PDB entry 6HR7 | X-ray diffraction, 2.40 A resolution | chains A and B

== Chain A (and B) ==
Molecule: HMG-CoA reductase
From: Methanothermococcus thermolithotrophicus DSM 2095
Notes: EC 1.1.1.34; chain B of this document is another copy of the same molecule, construct and numbering; everything in this record applies to it too
Sequence (427 residues; row label = number of the first residue in the row; numbers below 1 keep their minus sign (Met-20 is residue -20)):
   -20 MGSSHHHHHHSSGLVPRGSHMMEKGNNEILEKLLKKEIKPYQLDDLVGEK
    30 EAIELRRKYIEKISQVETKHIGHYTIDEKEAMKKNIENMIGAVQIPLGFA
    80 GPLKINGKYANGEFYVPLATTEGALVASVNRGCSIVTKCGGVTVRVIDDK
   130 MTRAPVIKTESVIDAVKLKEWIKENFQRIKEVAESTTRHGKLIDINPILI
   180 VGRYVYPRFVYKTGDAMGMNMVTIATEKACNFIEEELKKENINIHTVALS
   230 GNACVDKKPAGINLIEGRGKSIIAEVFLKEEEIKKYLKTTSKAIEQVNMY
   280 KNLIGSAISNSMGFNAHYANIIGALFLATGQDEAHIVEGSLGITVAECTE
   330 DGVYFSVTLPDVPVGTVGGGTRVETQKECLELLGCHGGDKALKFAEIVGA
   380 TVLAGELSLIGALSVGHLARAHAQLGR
Unresolved in the structure: -20 to 5, 402-406 (chain B: -20 to 5, 401-406)
Metal / ion sites: Na+ near Glu59 (its only coordinating residue here)
From the paper describing this entry:
  - catalytic residues: Glu101, Lys236 (proposed by the authors, not directly observed)
  - self-association interface (contacts with another copy of this molecule); pairs are residue here / residue on that copy: Glu101-Asp311
  - catalytic residues: His401 (by similarity / conservation)
  - conformationally variable residues (helix shift): Lys369 to His401

== Interface between chain A and chain B ==
Contacting residue pairs (249):
  Pro19(A) - Phe78(B)  hydrophobic
  Tyr38(A) - Tyr94(B)  hydrogen bond
  Ile39(A) - Phe78(B)  hydrophobic
  Ile39(A) - Tyr94(B)  hydrophobic
  Ile39(A) - Leu361(B)  hydrophobic
  Ile42(A) - Tyr94(B)  hydrophobic
  Ser43(A) - Leu361(B)
  Val45(A) - Glu360(B)
  Val45(A) - Leu361(B)  hydrophobic
  Thr47(A) - Glu357(B)
  Thr47(A) - Leu361(B)
  Lys48(A) - Glu357(B)  hydrogen bond (backbone-side chain)
  His49(A) - Thr54(B)  hydrogen bond
  His49(A) - Glu353(B)
  His49(A) - Thr354(B)
  His49(A) - Glu357(B)  hydrogen bond (backbone-side chain)
  Ile50(A) - Leu76(B)  hydrophobic
  Ile50(A) - Thr354(B)
  Ile50(A) - Glu357(B)  hydrogen bond (backbone-side chain)
  His52(A) - His52(B)
  His52(A) - Tyr53(B)
  His52(A) - Thr54(B)
  Tyr53(A) - Gln73(B)
  Thr54(A) - His49(B)  hydrogen bond
  Thr54(A) - His52(B)
  Thr54(A) - Gln73(B)  hydrogen bond
  Ile55(A) - Gln73(B)  hydrogen bond (backbone-side chain)
  Lys63(A) - Gly102(B)
  Asn64(A) - Thr99(B)
  Asn64(A) - Thr100(B)  hydrogen bond (side chain-backbone)
  Asn64(A) - Glu101(B)
  Asn64(A) - Gly102(B)
  Ile65(A) - Pro75(B)  hydrophobic
  Ile65(A) - Gly77(B)
  Ile65(A) - Leu97(B)
  Ile65(A) - Thr99(B)
  Ile65(A) - Val105(B)  hydrophobic
  Glu66(A) - Gly77(B)
  Glu66(A) - Gly102(B)
  Glu66(A) - Ala103(B)  hydrogen bond (side chain-backbone)
  Glu66(A) - Leu104(B)
  Glu66(A) - Val105(B)  hydrogen bond (side chain-backbone)
  Glu66(A) - Ala106(B)  hydrogen bond (side chain-backbone)
  Asn67(A) - Gly77(B)
  Asn67(A) - Phe78(B)  hydrogen bond (side chain-backbone)
  Asn67(A) - Asn109(B)
  Met68(A) - Leu76(B)
  Met68(A) - Gly77(B)
  Ile69(A) - Leu76(B)  hydrogen bond (backbone-backbone)
  Ile69(A) - Phe78(B)  hydrophobic
  Gly70(A) - Pro75(B)
  Gly70(A) - Leu76(B)  hydrogen bond (backbone-backbone)
  Ala71(A) - Ile74(B)
  Ala71(A) - Leu76(B)
  Ala71(A) - Thr354(B)
  Val72(A) - Val72(B)
  Val72(A) - Gln73(B)
  Val72(A) - Ile74(B)  hydrogen bond (backbone-backbone)
  Val72(A) - Leu306(B)
  Val72(A) - Ala307(B)
  Val72(A) - Thr354(B)
  Val72(A) - Gln355(B)
  Gln73(A) - Tyr53(B)
  Gln73(A) - Thr54(B)  hydrogen bond
  Gln73(A) - Ile55(B)  hydrogen bond (side chain-backbone)
  Gln73(A) - Val72(B)
  Gln73(A) - Val352(B)
  Gln73(A) - Thr354(B)  hydrogen bond (backbone-side chain)
  Gln73(A) - Gln355(B)  hydrogen bond (backbone-side chain)
  Ile74(A) - Ala71(B)
  Ile74(A) - Val72(B)  hydrogen bond (backbone-backbone)
  Ile74(A) - Ile74(B)  hydrophobic
  Ile74(A) - Gln355(B)
  Pro75(A) - Ile55(B)  hydrophobic
  Pro75(A) - Ile65(B)  hydrophobic
  Pro75(A) - Gly70(B)
  Leu76(A) - Ile50(B)  hydrophobic
  Leu76(A) - Met68(B)
  Leu76(A) - Ile69(B)  hydrogen bond (backbone-backbone)
  Leu76(A) - Gly70(B)  hydrogen bond (backbone-backbone)
  Leu76(A) - Ala71(B)
  Gly77(A) - Ile65(B)
  Gly77(A) - Glu66(B)
  Gly77(A) - Asn67(B)
  Phe78(A) - Pro19(B)  hydrophobic
  Phe78(A) - Ile39(B)  hydrophobic
  Phe78(A) - Asn67(B)  hydrogen bond (backbone-side chain)
  Phe78(A) - Ile69(B)  hydrophobic
  Tyr94(A) - Tyr38(B)  hydrogen bond
  Leu97(A) - Ile65(B)
  Ala98(A) - Glu312(B)
  Thr99(A) - Asn64(B)
  Thr99(A) - Ile65(B)
  Thr99(A) - Glu312(B)  hydrogen bond
  Thr100(A) - Asn64(B)  hydrogen bond (backbone-side chain)
  Thr100(A) - Glu312(B)  hydrogen bond
  Thr100(A) - Gly349(B)
  Thr100(A) - Gln355(B)
  Glu101(A) - Asn64(B)  hydrogen bond (backbone-backbone)
  Glu101(A) - Met198(B)
  Glu101(A) - Lys236(B)  salt bridge
  Glu101(A) - Asp311(B)
  Gly102(A) - Lys63(B)  hydrogen bond (backbone-backbone)
  Gly102(A) - Asn64(B)
  Gly102(A) - Glu66(B)
  Ala103(A) - Glu66(B)  hydrogen bond (backbone-side chain)
  Leu104(A) - Glu66(B)
  Val105(A) - Ile65(B)  hydrophobic
  Val105(A) - Glu66(B)  hydrogen bond (backbone-side chain)
  Ala106(A) - Glu66(B)  hydrogen bond (backbone-side chain)
  Asn109(A) - Asn67(B)  hydrogen bond
  Val135(A) - Tyr279(B)  hydrophobic
  Lys137(A) - Gln275(B)
  Lys137(A) - Tyr279(B)  hydrogen bond
  Leu178(A) - Ile287(B)  hydrophobic
  Val180(A) - Ile283(B)  hydrophobic
  Val180(A) - Ile287(B)  hydrophobic
  Tyr183(A) - Tyr279(B)  hydrogen bond
  Tyr185(A) - Tyr279(B)  hydrogen bond (side chain-backbone)
  Tyr185(A) - Ile283(B)
  Tyr185(A) - Gly284(B)
  Met198(A) - Glu101(B)
  His224(A) - His396(B)  hydrogen bond
  His224(A) - Arg399(B)
  His224(A) - Ala400(B)
  Thr225(A) - Arg399(B)  hydrogen bond (backbone-side chain)
  Val226(A) - Tyr279(B)  hydrophobic
  Val226(A) - Leu392(B)
  Val226(A) - His396(B)
  Val226(A) - Arg399(B)  hydrogen bond (backbone-side chain)
  Ser229(A) - Lys280(B)  hydrogen bond (backbone-side chain)
  Gly230(A) - Lys280(B)
  Gly230(A) - Gly284(B)
  Asn231(A) - Lys280(B)  hydrogen bond
  Asn231(A) - Asn281(B)  hydrogen bond
  Asn231(A) - Gly284(B)
  Asn231(A) - Ser285(B)  hydrogen bond
  Asn231(A) - Ser288(B)  hydrogen bond (backbone-side chain)
  Asn231(A) - Gly292(B)
  Asn231(A) - Asn294(B)  hydrogen bond (side chain-backbone)
  Ala232(A) - Ser288(B)
  Val234(A) - Ser288(B)
  Lys236(A) - Glu101(B)  salt bridge
  Lys236(A) - Ala298(B)
  Lys236(A) - Asn299(B)  hydrogen bond
  Lys237(A) - Ser290(B)
  Lys237(A) - Gly292(B)
  Lys237(A) - Asn294(B)  hydrogen bond (side chain-backbone)
  Lys237(A) - Ala295(B)  hydrogen bond (side chain-backbone)
  Pro238(A) - Pro238(B)  hydrophobic
  Pro238(A) - Ser290(B)  hydrogen bond (backbone-side chain)
  Pro238(A) - Met291(B)  hydrogen bond (backbone-backbone)
  Pro238(A) - Ser319(B)
  Pro238(A) - Leu320(B)  hydrophobic
  Ala239(A) - Ser288(B)
  Ala239(A) - Asn289(B)
  Ala239(A) - Ser290(B)
  Gly240(A) - Ser288(B)  hydrogen bond (backbone-backbone)
  Gly240(A) - Asn289(B)  hydrogen bond (backbone-backbone)
  Ile241(A) - Ser288(B)  hydrogen bond (backbone-backbone)
  Gln275(A) - Lys137(B)
  Tyr279(A) - Val135(B)  hydrophobic
  Tyr279(A) - Lys137(B)  hydrogen bond
  Tyr279(A) - Tyr183(B)  hydrogen bond
  Tyr279(A) - Tyr185(B)  hydrogen bond (backbone-side chain)
  Tyr279(A) - Val226(B)  hydrophobic
  Lys280(A) - Ser229(B)  hydrogen bond (side chain-backbone)
  Lys280(A) - Gly230(B)
  Lys280(A) - Asn231(B)  hydrogen bond
  Asn281(A) - Asn231(B)  hydrogen bond
  Ile283(A) - Val180(B)  hydrophobic
  Ile283(A) - Tyr185(B)
  Gly284(A) - Tyr185(B)
  Gly284(A) - Gly230(B)
  Gly284(A) - Asn231(B)
  Ser285(A) - Asn231(B)  hydrogen bond
  Ile287(A) - Leu178(B)  hydrophobic
  Ile287(A) - Val180(B)  hydrophobic
  Ser288(A) - Asn231(B)  hydrogen bond (side chain-backbone)
  Ser288(A) - Val234(B)
  Ser288(A) - Ala239(B)
  Ser288(A) - Gly240(B)
  Ser288(A) - Ile241(B)  hydrogen bond (backbone-backbone)
  Asn289(A) - Ala239(B)
  Asn289(A) - Gly240(B)  hydrogen bond (backbone-backbone)
  Asn289(A) - Met291(B)
  Ser290(A) - Lys237(B)
  Ser290(A) - Pro238(B)  hydrogen bond (side chain-backbone)
  Ser290(A) - Ala239(B)
  Met291(A) - Pro238(B)  hydrogen bond (backbone-backbone)
  Met291(A) - Asn289(B)
  Met291(A) - Met291(B)  hydrophobic
  Gly292(A) - Asn231(B)
  Gly292(A) - Lys237(B)
  Asn294(A) - Asn231(B)  hydrogen bond (backbone-side chain)
  Asn294(A) - Lys237(B)  hydrogen bond (backbone-side chain)
  Ala295(A) - Lys237(B)
  Ala298(A) - Lys236(B)
  Ala298(A) - Ala313(B)
  Ala298(A) - Val316(B)  hydrophobic
  Asn299(A) - Lys236(B)  hydrogen bond
  Asn299(A) - Asp311(B)
  Asn299(A) - Ala313(B)
  Leu306(A) - Val72(B)
  Leu306(A) - Leu306(B)  hydrophobic
  Leu306(A) - Glu312(B)
  Asp311(A) - Glu101(B)
  Asp311(A) - Asn299(B)
  Glu312(A) - Ala98(B)
  Glu312(A) - Thr99(B)  hydrogen bond
  Glu312(A) - Thr100(B)
  Glu312(A) - Leu306(B)
  Ala313(A) - Ala298(B)
  Ala313(A) - Asn299(B)
  Ile315(A) - Glu312(B)
  Ile315(A) - Val316(B)
  Val316(A) - Ala298(B)  hydrophobic
  Val316(A) - Ile315(B)
  Val316(A) - Ser319(B)
  Ser319(A) - Pro238(B)
  Ser319(A) - Val316(B)
  Gly349(A) - Thr100(B)
  Val352(A) - Gln73(B)
  Glu353(A) - His49(B)
  Thr354(A) - His49(B)
  Thr354(A) - Ile50(B)
  Thr354(A) - Ala71(B)
  Thr354(A) - Val72(B)
  Thr354(A) - Gln73(B)  hydrogen bond (side chain-backbone)
  Gln355(A) - Val72(B)
  Gln355(A) - Gln73(B)  hydrogen bond (side chain-backbone)
  Gln355(A) - Ile74(B)
  Glu357(A) - Thr47(B)
  Glu357(A) - Lys48(B)  hydrogen bond (side chain-backbone)
  Glu357(A) - His49(B)  hydrogen bond (side chain-backbone)
  Glu357(A) - Ile50(B)  hydrogen bond (side chain-backbone)
  Glu360(A) - Val45(B)
  Leu361(A) - Ile39(B)  hydrophobic
  Leu361(A) - Ser43(B)
  Leu361(A) - Val45(B)  hydrophobic
  Leu392(A) - Val226(B)
  His396(A) - His224(B)  hydrogen bond
  His396(A) - Val226(B)
  Arg399(A) - Glu213(B)
  Arg399(A) - His224(B)
  Arg399(A) - Thr225(B)  hydrogen bond (side chain-backbone)
  Arg399(A) - Val226(B)  hydrogen bond (side chain-backbone)
  Arg399(A) - Ala227(B)
  Ala400(A) - His224(B)
Other interface residues (no listed pair), chain A (112 interface residues in all): Arg35, Glu46, Glu213, Ala227, Val276, Gly302, Ala303, Ala307, Gly309, Gln310, Leu320, Gly348, Cys358
Other interface residues (no listed pair), chain B (111 interface residues in all): Arg35, Ile42, Ala232, Val276, Gly302, Ala303, Gly309, Gln310, Gly348, Cys358

== Summary ==
The interface between chain A and chain B involves 112 residues on one side and 111 on the other, with 78
hydrogen bonds and 2 salt bridges. Among the polar pairs are Glu101(A)-Lys236(B), Tyr38(A)-Tyr94(B) and
Lys48(A)-Glu357(B). The paper reports catalytic residues Glu101(A), Lys236(A) and His401(A); conformational
variability at Lys369(A).
Chain A and chain B are both HMG-CoA reductase (Methanothermococcus thermolithotrophicus DSM 2095); the
structure, HMG-CoA reductase from Methanothermococcus thermolithotrophicus apo form at 2.4 A resolution, was
determined by X-ray diffraction, deposited together with 6HR8.
